1PO2 - chains 1 and 2 of the 5 polymer chains in the assembly; structure by X-ray diffraction, 2.90 A resolution.

[Chain 1]
Name: Poliovirus type 1 mahoney
Organism: Human poliovirus 1
UniProtKB: P03300 (POLH_POL1M); residues 1-302 here correspond to UniProt positions 579-880 (UniProt number = residue number + 578)
Sequence (302 residues; numbered 1 to 302; the number before each row is that of its first residue):
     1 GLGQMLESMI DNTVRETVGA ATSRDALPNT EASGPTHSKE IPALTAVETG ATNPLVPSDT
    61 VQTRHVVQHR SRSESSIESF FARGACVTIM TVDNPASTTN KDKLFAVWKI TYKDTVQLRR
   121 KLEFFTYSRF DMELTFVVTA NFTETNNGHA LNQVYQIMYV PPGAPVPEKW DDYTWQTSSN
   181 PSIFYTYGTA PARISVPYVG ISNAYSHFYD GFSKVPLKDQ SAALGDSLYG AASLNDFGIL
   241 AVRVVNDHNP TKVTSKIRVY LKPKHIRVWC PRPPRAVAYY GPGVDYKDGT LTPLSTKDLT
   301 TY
Unresolved in the structure: 1-19
Small-molecule neighbours: r77975 (J77; (methylpyridazine piperidine ethyloxyphenyl)ethylacetate): Ile110, Thr111, Tyr112, Lys113, Phe130, Met132, Leu134, Tyr159, Pro181, Ile183, Ile194, Val196, Val199, Tyr205, Ser206, Asp236, Phe237, Leu240

[Chain 2]
Name: Poliovirus type 1 mahoney
Organism: Human poliovirus 1
UniProtKB: P03300 (POLH_POL1M); residues 1-272 here correspond to UniProt positions 69-340 (UniProt number = residue number + 68)
Sequence (272 residues; row label = number of the first residue in the row):
     1 SPNIEACGYS DRVLQLTLGN STITTQEAAN SVVAYGRWPE YLRDSEANPV DQPTEPDVAA
    61 CRFYTLDTVS WTKESRGWWW KLPDALRDMG LFGQNMYYHY LGRSGYTVHV QCNASKFHQG
   121 ALGVFAVPEM CLAGDSNTTT MHTSYQNANP GEKGGTFTGT FTPDNNQTSP ARRFCPVDYL
   181 LGNGTLLGNA FVFPHQIINL RTNNCATLVL PYVNSLSIDS MVKHNNWGIA ILPLAPLNFA
   241 SESSPEIPIT LTIAPMCCEF NGLRNITLPR LQ
Unresolved in the structure: 1-4

[Chain 1 / chain 2 interface]
Contacting residue pairs - 110 pairs, chain 1 then chain 2:
  Glu48(1) - Gln196(2)
  Glu48(1) - Ile197(2)  hydrogen bond (backbone-backbone)
  Glu48(1) - Asn199(2)  hydrogen bond
  Glu48(1) - Thr202(2)  hydrogen bond
  Glu48(1) - Asn203(2)
  Thr49(1) - Ala29(2)
  Thr49(1) - Val32(2)
  Thr49(1) - Gln196(2)  hydrogen bond (backbone-side chain)
  Gly50(1) - His195(2)
  Thr126(1) - Glu129(2)
  Tyr127(1) - Glu129(2)  hydrogen bond
  Tyr127(1) - Val213(2)  hydrophobic
  Tyr127(1) - Asn214(2)
  Tyr127(1) - Ser215(2)
  Ser202(1) - Ser215(2)
  Ser202(1) - Leu216(2)
  Asn203(1) - Ser215(2)  hydrogen bond (backbone-backbone)
  Asn203(1) - Leu216(2)
  Ala204(1) - Ser215(2)
  Ser206(1) - Ser215(2)  hydrogen bond
  Phe208(1) - Glu129(2)
  Phe208(1) - Cys131(2)  hydrophobic
  Tyr209(1) - Glu129(2)
  Tyr209(1) - Cys131(2)
  Tyr209(1) - His224(2)
  Asp210(1) - Lys81(2)  salt bridge
  Asp210(1) - Glu129(2)  hydrogen bond (backbone-side chain)
  Asp210(1) - Met130(2)
  Asp210(1) - Cys131(2)  hydrogen bond (backbone-side chain)
  Asp210(1) - His224(2)
  Asp210(1) - Asn225(2)  hydrogen bond (backbone-backbone)
  Gly211(1) - Lys223(2)
  Phe212(1) - Thr143(2)
  Phe212(1) - Ser144(2)
  Phe212(1) - Tyr145(2)  hydrophobic
  Phe212(1) - Ala148(2)  hydrophobic
  Phe212(1) - Lys223(2)  hydrogen bond (backbone-backbone)
  Ser213(1) - Lys223(2)  hydrogen bond (backbone-side chain)
  Val215(1) - Val222(2)  hydrophobic
  Val215(1) - Lys223(2)
  Pro216(1) - Tyr145(2)  hydrophobic
  Pro216(1) - Gln146(2)
  Pro216(1) - Pro269(2)
  Pro216(1) - Arg270(2)  hydrogen bond (backbone-backbone)
  Leu217(1) - Leu268(2)
  Leu217(1) - Arg270(2)  hydrogen bond (backbone-side chain)
  Lys218(1) - Leu268(2)  hydrogen bond (backbone-backbone)
  Lys218(1) - Pro269(2)
  Lys218(1) - Arg270(2)
  Gln220(1) - Arg270(2)  hydrogen bond (backbone-side chain)
  Ala222(1) - Arg270(2)
  Asp226(1) - Arg172(2)  salt bridge
  Leu228(1) - Met141(2)
  Tyr229(1) - Lys81(2)
  Tyr229(1) - Met130(2)
  Tyr229(1) - Cys131(2)
  Tyr229(1) - Leu132(2)  hydrogen bond (side chain-backbone)
  Tyr229(1) - Met141(2)  hydrogen bond (backbone-backbone)
  Tyr229(1) - Thr143(2)
  Tyr229(1) - Phe174(2)  hydrophobic
  Ala231(1) - Met141(2)  hydrophobic
  Cys270(1) - Tyr35(2)
  Cys270(1) - Val213(2)  hydrophobic
  Pro271(1) - Val192(2)
  Pro271(1) - Phe193(2)
  Arg272(1) - Val127(2)
  Arg272(1) - Pro128(2)  hydrogen bond (side chain-backbone)
  Arg272(1) - Glu129(2)  hydrogen bond (side chain-backbone)
  Arg272(1) - Phe193(2)
  Pro273(1) - Thr185(2)
  Pro273(1) - Asn189(2)
  Pro273(1) - Val192(2)
  Pro273(1) - Phe193(2)
  Pro274(1) - Thr185(2)
  Arg275(1) - Asn183(2)  hydrogen bond (side chain-backbone)
  Arg275(1) - Gly184(2)
  Ala276(1) - Gly184(2)  hydrogen bond (backbone-backbone)
  Ala276(1) - Leu186(2)  hydrophobic
  Val277(1) - Leu180(2)  hydrophobic
  Val277(1) - Gly184(2)  hydrogen bond (backbone-backbone)
  Tyr280(1) - Ser136(2)
  Tyr280(1) - Asn137(2)  hydrogen bond (side chain-backbone)
  Tyr280(1) - Thr138(2)  hydrogen bond (side chain-backbone)
  Tyr280(1) - Thr139(2)
  Tyr280(1) - Thr140(2)
  Pro282(1) - Met141(2)  hydrophobic
  Gly283(1) - Met141(2)
  Val284(1) - Cys131(2)
  Val284(1) - Leu132(2)
  Val284(1) - Ala133(2)
  Val284(1) - Asn183(2)
  Asp285(1) - Ala133(2)
  Asp285(1) - Gly134(2)  hydrogen bond (side chain-backbone)
  Asp285(1) - Thr140(2)
  Asp285(1) - Met141(2)  hydrogen bond (side chain-backbone)
  Tyr286(1) - Ala133(2)  hydrophobic
  Tyr286(1) - Asn137(2)
  Tyr286(1) - Phe161(2)  hydrophobic
  Tyr286(1) - Cys175(2)  hydrogen bond (side chain-backbone)
  Tyr286(1) - Pro176(2)
  Tyr286(1) - Val177(2)  hydrogen bond (side chain-backbone)
  Tyr286(1) - Gly182(2)
  Tyr286(1) - Gly184(2)
  Lys287(1) - Asn137(2)
  Asp288(1) - Asn137(2)  hydrogen bond (backbone-side chain)
  Asp288(1) - Phe161(2)
  Asp288(1) - Pro163(2)
  Leu291(1) - Phe161(2)  hydrophobic
  Leu291(1) - Tyr179(2)  hydrogen bond (backbone-side chain)
  Leu291(1) - Leu180(2)  hydrophobic
Interface residues without a listed pair, chain 1 (51 interface residues in all): Val47, Ile201, Lys214, Ser221, Ser227, Gly230, Gly281, Thr292, Leu294
Interface residues without a listed pair, chain 2 (62 interface residues in all): Asn30, Asn149, Ala190, Ser217, Thr267

[Summary]
51 residues of chain 1 and 62 residues of chain 2 are in contact; the contacts include 31 hydrogen bonds and 2
salt bridges. Among the polar pairs are Asp210(1)-Lys81(2), Asp226(1)-Arg172(2) and Glu48(1)-Asn199(2). Chain
1 binds r77975.
Chain 1 is Poliovirus type 1 mahoney and chain 2 is Poliovirus type 1 mahoney, both from Human poliovirus 1;
the structure, Poliovirus (type 1, mahoney) in complex with R77975, an inhibitor of viral replication, was
determined by X-ray diffraction together with 1PO1 from the same study.
